1KNL - chain A; structure by X-ray diffraction, 1.20 A resolution.

# Chain A
Name: Endo-1,4-beta-xylanase A
From: Streptomyces lividans
Notes: EC 3.2.1.8; fragment: carbohydrate binding module (residues 348-477)
UniProt: P26514 (XYNA_STRLI); residues 0-129 here correspond to UniProt positions 348-477 (UniProt number = residue number + 348)
Chain sequence (130 residues; each row starts with the number of its first residue; numbering starts at 0):
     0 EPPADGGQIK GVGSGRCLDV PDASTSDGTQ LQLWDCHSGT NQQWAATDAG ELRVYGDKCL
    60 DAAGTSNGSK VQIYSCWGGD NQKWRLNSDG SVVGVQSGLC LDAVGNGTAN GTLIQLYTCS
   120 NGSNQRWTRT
Not modelled in the structure: 0-3
Disulfides: Cys16-Cys35, Cys58-Cys75, Cys99-Cys118

# In short
Chain A is Endo-1,4-beta-xylanase A (Streptomyces lividans); the structure, Streptomyces lividans Xylan
Binding Domain cbm13, was determined by X-ray diffraction together with 1MC9 and 1KNM from the same study.
